Entry 5WF1 (X-ray diffraction, 1.95 A resolution); this record covers chain A.

# Chain A
Molecule: Uncharacterized protein
Source organism: Equus caballus
Reference sequence: F6SIY5 (F6SIY5_HORSE); residues 307-438 here correspond to UniProt positions 278-409 (UniProt number = residue number - 29)
Sequence (137 residues; each row starts with the number of its first residue):
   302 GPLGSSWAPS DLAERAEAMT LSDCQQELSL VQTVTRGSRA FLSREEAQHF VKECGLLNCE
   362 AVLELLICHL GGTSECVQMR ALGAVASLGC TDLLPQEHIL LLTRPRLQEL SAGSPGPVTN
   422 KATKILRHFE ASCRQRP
Not modelled in the structure: 302-319, 435-438
Differences from the reference sequence: expression tag (302-306)
Modified residues: Mse320 (selenomethionine; parent Met); Mse380 (selenomethionine; parent Met)

# In short
Chain A is Uncharacterized protein (Equus caballus); the structure, Tepsin VHS/ENTHlike domain SeMet, was
determined by X-ray diffraction, deposited together with 5WF9, 5WF2 and 5WFB.
